8SP2 - chains A and I of the 3 polymer chains in the assembly; structure by X-ray diffraction, 2.20 A resolution.

Chain A:
Molecule: metformin hydrolase subunit B
Organism: Pseudomonas mendocina
Sequence (348 residues; row label = number of the first residue in the row):
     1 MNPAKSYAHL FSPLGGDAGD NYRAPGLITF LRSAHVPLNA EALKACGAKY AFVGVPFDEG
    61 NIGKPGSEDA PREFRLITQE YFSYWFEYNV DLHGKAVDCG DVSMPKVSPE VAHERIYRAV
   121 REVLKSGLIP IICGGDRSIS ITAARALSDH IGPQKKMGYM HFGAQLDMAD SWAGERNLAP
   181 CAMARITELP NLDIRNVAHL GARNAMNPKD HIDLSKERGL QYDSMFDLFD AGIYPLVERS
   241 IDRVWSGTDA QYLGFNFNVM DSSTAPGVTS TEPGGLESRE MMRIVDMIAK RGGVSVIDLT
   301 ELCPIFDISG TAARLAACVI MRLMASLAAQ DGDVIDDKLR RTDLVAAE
Disordered / not traced: 1-5, 17-23, 344-348

Chain I:
Molecule: metformin hydrolase subunit A
Organism: Pseudomonas mendocina
Sequence (364 residues; each row starts with the number of its first residue):
     1 MGLDRKTETA KWQFTPHQHR GPAEQFGEND HIYSPKLHNG SFKSRGLATF MGAPYCPPDR
    61 HKIREMGAKI CFLAVPWDQG QIVRAGASQG AAALRDATTQ YFPYMFEYDV DLLSFFRVVD
   121 CGDVPTVPGN NIKSQEYTAD YVTECLEGGA KVILFGGDHS LPIPGAKALS RFTGSGKMGY
   181 LHVDCHLDAA PDWAGNLITN CSGAPRALDL PNCNARNMAH MGSRNGLNPK DWWDFYVDNE
   241 IRVVTMSEMI ERGLEVCANE IFERVKKDTD SLYFTWDTDS IDISCMPGNS APECYGLKGR
   301 EVIQLARIAG RHGCDILDIV EFCPYFDPSQ IGAKMTVNMI YHYLGSRAQT LRQQGKQPEN
   361 LYFQ
Disordered / not traced: 1-10, 357-364
Bound ions: Ni2+ site 1: His159, Asp184, Asp188, Asp277; Ni2+ site 2: Asp184, His186, Asp277, Asp279
From the paper describing this entry:
  - mutagenesis - D188N, N200A, C201S: decreased catalytic activity
  - catalytic residues: Asp188, Asn200 (proposed by the authors, not directly observed)
  - catalytic residues: Glu321 (citing earlier work)

How chain A and chain I interact:
Contacting residue pairs (74; chain A residue first):
  Asn61(A) - Lys43(I)  hydrogen bond (backbone-side chain)
  Ile62(A) - Asn39(I)  hydrogen bond (backbone-side chain)
  Ile62(A) - Phe42(I)
  Ile62(A) - Lys43(I)  hydrogen bond (backbone-backbone)
  Gly63(A) - Phe42(I)
  Gly63(A) - Lys43(I)  hydrogen bond (backbone-side chain)
  Lys64(A) - Lys43(I)  hydrogen bond (side chain-backbone)
  Lys64(A) - Gln100(I)
  Lys64(A) - Gln330(I)
  Ala169(A) - Ser34(I)
  Ser171(A) - Ser34(I)
  Trp172(A) - Ser34(I)
  Trp172(A) - Pro35(I)
  Trp172(A) - Asn39(I)  hydrogen bond
  Trp172(A) - Phe42(I)  hydrophobic
  Trp172(A) - Phe102(I)  hydrophobic
  Ala173(A) - Pro35(I)  hydrogen bond (backbone-backbone)
  Ala173(A) - Lys36(I)
  Ala173(A) - His38(I)
  Gly174(A) - Lys36(I)  hydrogen bond (backbone-backbone)
  Ala202(A) - Phe106(I)
  Arg203(A) - Phe106(I)
  Arg203(A) - Glu107(I)
  Asn204(A) - Tyr101(I)
  Asn204(A) - Phe106(I)
  Asn204(A) - Glu107(I)  hydrogen bond (backbone-side chain)
  Asn204(A) - Asn338(I)  hydrogen bond
  Asn204(A) - His342(I)  hydrogen bond
  Ala205(A) - Tyr101(I)
  Ala205(A) - Phe102(I)  hydrogen bond (backbone-backbone)
  Ala205(A) - Tyr104(I)
  Met206(A) - Gln100(I)
  Met206(A) - Tyr101(I)
  Met206(A) - Phe102(I)  hydrophobic
  Asn207(A) - Tyr104(I)
  Asn207(A) - Phe106(I)
  Pro208(A) - Ile32(I)
  Pro208(A) - Ser34(I)
  Pro208(A) - Phe102(I)
  Lys209(A) - Ile32(I)  hydrogen bond (backbone-backbone)
  Lys209(A) - Tyr33(I)  hydrogen bond
  Lys209(A) - Tyr104(I)
  Asp210(A) - Tyr33(I)
  Asp210(A) - Ser34(I)  hydrogen bond (side chain-backbone)
  His211(A) - Ser34(I)  hydrogen bond
  Ile212(A) - Phe106(I)  hydrophobic
  Phe226(A) - Glu107(I)
  Phe226(A) - Tyr108(I)
  Phe229(A) - Arg300(I)
  Asp261(A) - Cys285(I)  hydrogen bond
  Asp261(A) - Gly299(I)
  Ser262(A) - Ile331(I)
  Ser263(A) - Ser284(I)
  Ser263(A) - Cys285(I)
  Pro266(A) - Ser329(I)
  Pro266(A) - Ile331(I)  hydrophobic
  Thr269(A) - Gln330(I)
  Ser270(A) - Lys334(I)  hydrogen bond
  Thr271(A) - Ile331(I)
  Thr271(A) - Lys334(I)  hydrogen bond (backbone-side chain)
  Glu272(A) - Tyr101(I)  hydrogen bond
  Pro273(A) - Tyr101(I)
  Pro273(A) - Met335(I)  hydrophobic
  Pro273(A) - Asn338(I)
  Gly274(A) - Gly299(I)
  Gly274(A) - Arg300(I)
  Gly275(A) - Arg300(I)  hydrogen bond (backbone-side chain)
  Leu276(A) - Arg300(I)
  Glu277(A) - Lys298(I)  salt bridge
  Glu277(A) - Arg300(I)  salt bridge
  Glu280(A) - Arg300(I)  salt bridge
  Phe306(A) - Ser329(I)
  Phe306(A) - Gln330(I)
  Ile308(A) - Ser329(I)
Other interface residues (no listed pair), chain A (43 interface residues in all): Asp213, Tyr222, Ser224, Ile233, Ile305
Other interface residues (no listed pair), chain I (36 interface residues in all): Leu37, Met105, Pro287, Ile303, Arg307, Asp327, Pro328, Tyr341

Overview:
43 residues of chain A and 36 residues of chain I are in contact; the contacts include 21 hydrogen bonds and 3
salt bridges. Polar pairs include Glu277(A)-Lys298(I), Glu277(A)-Arg300(I) and Glu280(A)-Arg300(I). The paper
reports catalytic residues Asp188(I), Asn200(I) and Glu321(I); D188N, N200A and C201S of chain I reduce
catalytic activity.
Here chain A is metformin hydrolase subunit B and chain I is metformin hydrolase subunit A, both from
Pseudomonas mendocina. Entry 8SP2 (Crystal structure of metformin hydrolase (MfmAB) from Pseudomonas mendocina
sp. MET-2 apo form) was determined by X-ray diffraction (same publication as 8SNF and 8SNK).
